PDB entry 5O9J | X-ray diffraction, 2.00 A resolution | chain A

# Chain A
Protein: Transcription initiation factor IIB
Organism: Methanocaldococcus jannaschii
Notes: EC 3.1.-.-
UniProt: Q58192 (TF2B_METJA); the construct has insertions or renumbered stretches relative to UniProt, so the offset changes along the chain: 2-126 = UniProt 101-225; 134-181 = UniProt 388-435
Sequence (184 residues; row label = number of the first residue in the row; numbers below 1 keep their minus sign (Gly-2 is residue -2)):
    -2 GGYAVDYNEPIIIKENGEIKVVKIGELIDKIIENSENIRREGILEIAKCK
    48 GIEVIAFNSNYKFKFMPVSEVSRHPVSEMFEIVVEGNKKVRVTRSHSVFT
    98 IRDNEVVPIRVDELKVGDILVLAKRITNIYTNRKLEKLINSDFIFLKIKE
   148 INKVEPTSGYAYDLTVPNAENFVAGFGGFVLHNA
Not modelled in the structure: -2 to -1
Construct notes: expression tag (-2 to 1); conflict Arg122 (Glu221 in Q58192), Ile123 (Leu222 in Q58192), Thr124 (Pro223 in Q58192), Ala181 (Thr435 in Q58192); linker (127-133)
Small-molecule neighbours:
  - 1,4-diethylene dioxide (DIO), molecule 1: Ile28, Lys45, Cys46, Lys47
  - 1,4-diethylene dioxide (DIO), molecule 2: Glu82, Gly83, Asn84, Lys146
  - 1,4-diethylene dioxide (DIO), molecule 3: Glu82, Ile116, Phe142, Lys144
From the paper describing this entry:
  - conformationally variable residues (loop rearrangement): Tyr58 to Val65

# In short
Bound to chain A: 3 copies of 1,4-diethylene dioxide. From the paper: conformational variability at Tyr58.
Chain A is Transcription initiation factor IIB (Methanocaldococcus jannaschii); the structure, Crystal
structure of transcription factor IIB Mja mini-intein, was determined by X-ray diffraction, deposited together
with 5O9I.
